6Y6D - chains B and C of the 6 polymer chains in the assembly; structure by X-ray diffraction, 2.20 A resolution.

[Chain B]
Protein: Tubulin beta-2B chain
Source organism: Bos taurus
UniProtKB: Q6B856 (TBB2B_BOVIN); the author numbering skips numbers that UniProt does not, so the offset changes along the chain: 1-42 = UniProt 1-42; 45-360 = UniProt 43-358; 369-455 = UniProt 359-445
Amino-acid sequence (445 residues; numbered 1 to 455; 10 numbers in that range are skipped by the numbering (no residue carries them; nothing is unmodelled there); the number before each row is that of its first residue):
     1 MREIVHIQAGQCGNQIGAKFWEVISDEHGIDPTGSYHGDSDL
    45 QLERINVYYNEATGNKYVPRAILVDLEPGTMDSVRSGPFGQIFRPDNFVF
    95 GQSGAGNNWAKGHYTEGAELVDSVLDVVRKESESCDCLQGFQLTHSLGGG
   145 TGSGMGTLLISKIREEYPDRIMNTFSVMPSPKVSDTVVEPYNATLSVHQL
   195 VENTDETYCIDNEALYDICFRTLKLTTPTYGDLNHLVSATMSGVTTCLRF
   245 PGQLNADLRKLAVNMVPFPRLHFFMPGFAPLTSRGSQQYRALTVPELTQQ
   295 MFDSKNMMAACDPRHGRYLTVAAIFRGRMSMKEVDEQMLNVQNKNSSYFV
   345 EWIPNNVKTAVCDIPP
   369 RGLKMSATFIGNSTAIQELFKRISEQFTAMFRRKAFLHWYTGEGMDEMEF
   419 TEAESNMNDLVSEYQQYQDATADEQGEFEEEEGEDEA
Unresolved in the structure: 1, 277-281, 439-455
Metal / ion sites: Mg2+: Gln-11 (together with GDP)
Small-molecule neighbours:
  - GDP (guanosine-5'-diphosphate): Gly-10, Gln-11, Cys-12, Gln-15, Ile-16, Asp-69, Asn-101, Ser-140, Gly-142, Gly-143, Gly-144, Thr-145, Gly-146, Val-171, Pro-173, Val-177, Asp-179, Glu-183, Asn-206, Leu-209, Tyr-224, Leu-227, Asn-228
  - OBQ ((3S)-7-azanyl-6-methoxy-3-[(5R)-4-methoxy-6-methyl-7,8-dihydro-5H-[1,3]dioxolo[4,5-g]isoquinolin-5-yl]-3H-2-benzofuran-1-one): Tyr-202, Val-238, Cys-241, Leu-242, Leu-248, Ala-250, Asp-251, Lys-254, Leu-255, Asn-258, Met-259, Thr-314, Val-315, Ala-316, Ile-318, Asn-350, Lys-352, Ala-354, Ile-378
Swiss-Prot annotation at these positions:
  - motif: Met-1 to Ile-4 (MREI motif)
  - binding site (GTP): Gln-11, Glu-71, Ser-140, Gly-144, Thr-145, Gly-146, Asn-206, Asn-228
  - binding site (Mg(2+)): Glu-71
  - modified residue: Ser-40 (Phosphoserine), Thr-57 (Phosphothreonine), Lys-60 (N6-acetyllysine), Ser-174 (Phosphoserine), Thr-287 (Phosphothreonine), Thr-292 (Phosphothreonine), Arg-320 (Omega-N-methylarginine), Glu-448 (5-glutamyl polyglutamate)
  - cross-link (Glycyl lysine isopeptide (Lys-Gly)): Lys-60 (interchain with G-Cter in ubiquitin), Lys-326 (interchain with G-Cter in ubiquitin)
From the paper describing this entry:
  - binding site for OBQ: Tyr-202, Gly-237, Val-238, Cys-241, Leu-242, Ala-250, Lys-254, Leu-255, Asn-258, Lys-352
  - conformationally variable residues (side-chain flip): Lys-352

[Chain C]
Protein: Tubulin alpha-1B chain
Source organism: Bos taurus
UniProtKB: P81947 (TBA1B_BOVIN); residues 1-451 here = UniProt positions 1-451
Amino-acid sequence (451 residues; row label = number of the first residue in the row):
     1 MRECISIHVGQAGVQIGNACWELYCLEHGIQPDGQMPSDKTIGGGDDSFN
    51 TFFSETGAGKHVPRAVFVDLEPTVIDEVRTGTYRQLFHPEQLITGKEDAA
   101 NNYARGHYTIGKEIIDLVLDRIRKLADQCTGLQGFLVFHSFGGGTGSGFT
   151 SLLMERLSVDYGKKSKLEFSIYPAPQVSTAVVEPYNSILTTHTTLEHSDC
   201 AFMVDNEAIYDICRRNLDIERPTYTNLNRLISQIVSSITASLRFDGALNV
   251 DLTEFQTNLVPYPRIHFPLATYAPVISAEKAYHEQLSVAEITNACFEPAN
   301 QMVKCDPRHGKYMACCLLYRGDVVPKDVNAAIATIKTKRSIQFVDWCPTG
   351 FKVGINYQPPTVVPGGDLAKVQRAVCMLSNTTAIAEAWARLDHKFDLMYA
   401 KRAFVHWYVGEGMEEGEFSEAREDMAALEKDYEEVGVDSVEGEGEEEGEE
   451 Y
Unresolved in the structure: 441-451
Metal / ion sites: Ca2+: Asp-39, Thr-41, Gly-44, Glu-55
Small-molecule neighbours:
  - GTP (guanosine-5'-triphosphate): Gly-10, Gln-11, Ala-12, Gln-15, Ile-16, Asp-69, Asp-98, Ala-99, Ala-100, Asn-101, Ser-140, Gly-142, Gly-143, Gly-144, Thr-145, Gly-146, Ile-171, Pro-173, Val-177, Ser-178, Thr-179, Glu-183, Asn-206, Tyr-224, Leu-227, Asn-228, Ile-231
  - OBQ ((3S)-7-azanyl-6-methoxy-3-[(5R)-4-methoxy-6-methyl-7,8-dihydro-5H-[1,3]dioxolo[4,5-g]isoquinolin-5-yl]-3H-2-benzofuran-1-one): Asn-101, Thr-179, Ala-180, Val-181
From the paper describing this entry:
  - binding site for OBQ: Ser-178, Thr-179, Val-181

[Interface between chain B and chain C]
Pairs across the interface (41):
  Glu-71(B) / Arg-2(C)  salt bridge
  Gln-96(B) / Met-1(C)
  Gln-96(B) / Arg-2(C)
  Ser-97(B) / Arg-2(C)
  Asn-101(B) / Glu-254(C)  hydrogen bond
  Asp-179(B) / Glu-254(C)
  Asp-179(B) / Lys-352(C)  hydrogen bond (backbone-side chain)
  Thr-180(B) / Glu-254(C)
  Thr-180(B) / Asn-258(C)
  Val-181(B) / Asn-258(C)  hydrogen bond (backbone-side chain)
  Val-181(B) / Pro-348(C)
  Thr-221(B) / Lys-326(C)
  Thr-221(B) / Asn-329(C)
  Ala-397(B) / Trp-346(C)
  Met-398(B) / Trp-346(C)
  Arg-400(B) / Asp-345(C)  salt bridge
  Arg-400(B) / Ser-439(C)  hydrogen bond
  Arg-401(B) / Tyr-262(C)  hydrogen bond (backbone-side chain)
  Arg-401(B) / Asp-345(C)  salt bridge
  Arg-401(B) / Trp-346(C)
  Arg-401(B) / Glu-434(C)  hydrogen bond (side chain-backbone)
  Arg-401(B) / Val-435(C)
  Arg-401(B) / Val-437(C)  hydrogen bond (side chain-backbone)
  Arg-401(B) / Asp-438(C)
  Arg-401(B) / Ser-439(C)  hydrogen bond
  Lys-402(B) / Tyr-262(C)
  Ala-403(B) / Pro-261(C)
  Ala-403(B) / Tyr-262(C)
  Ala-403(B) / Trp-346(C)  hydrophobic
  Phe-404(B) / Thr-257(C)
  Phe-404(B) / Asn-258(C)
  Phe-404(B) / Val-260(C)
  Phe-404(B) / Pro-261(C)  hydrogen bond (backbone-backbone)
  Phe-404(B) / Cys-347(C)  hydrophobic
  His-406(B) / Val-260(C)  hydrogen bond (side chain-backbone)
  His-406(B) / Pro-261(C)
  His-406(B) / Tyr-262(C)
  His-406(B) / Pro-263(C)
  Trp-407(B) / Gln-256(C)
  Trp-407(B) / Thr-257(C)  hydrogen bond (side chain-backbone)
  Trp-407(B) / Val-260(C)  hydrogen bond (side chain-backbone)
Also at the interface, not in a pair above, chain B (20 interface residues in all): Gly-98, Gly-100, Val-182
Also at the interface, not in a pair above, chain C (23 interface residues in all): Pro-325

[In short]
20 residues of chain B and 23 residues of chain C are in contact, with 12 hydrogen bonds and 3 salt bridges.
Polar contacts include Glu-71(B)/Arg-2(C), Arg-400(B)/Asp-345(C) and Arg-401(B)/Asp-345(C). Chain B binds GDP
and compound OBQ. The paper reports a binding site for OBQ at Tyr-202(B), Gly-237(B) and Ser-178(C) among
others; conformational variability at Lys-352(B).
Here chain B is Tubulin beta-2B chain and chain C is Tubulin alpha-1B chain, both from Bos taurus. Entry 6Y6D
(Tubulin-7-Aminonoscapine complex) was determined by X-ray diffraction.
